Entry 8TO8 (electron microscopy, 2.90 A resolution); this record covers chains G and I of the 9 polymer chains in the assembly.

Chain G:
Molecule: DNA-directed RNA polymerase subunit alpha
From: Escherichia coli (strain K12)
Notes: EC 2.7.7.6
UniProt: P0A7Z4 (RPOA_ECOLI); numbering as in UniProt (aligned over 1-329)
Amino-acid sequence (329 residues; numbered 1 to 329; the number before each row is that of its first residue):
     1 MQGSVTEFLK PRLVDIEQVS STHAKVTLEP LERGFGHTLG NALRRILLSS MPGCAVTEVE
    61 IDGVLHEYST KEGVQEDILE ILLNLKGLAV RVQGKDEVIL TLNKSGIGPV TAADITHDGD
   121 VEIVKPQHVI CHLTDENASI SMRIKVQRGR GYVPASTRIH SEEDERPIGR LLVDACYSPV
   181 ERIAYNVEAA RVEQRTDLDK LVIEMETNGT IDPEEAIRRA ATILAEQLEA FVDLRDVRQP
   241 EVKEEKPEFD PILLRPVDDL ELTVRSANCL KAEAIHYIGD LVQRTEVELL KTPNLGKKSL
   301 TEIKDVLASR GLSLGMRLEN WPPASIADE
Unresolved in the structure: 1-4, 237-329
Curated features (UniProtKB/Swiss-Prot):
  - region: Glu162 to Glu165 (Required for interaction with Crp at class II promoters)
  - modified residue: Arg265 (ADP-ribosylarginine), Lys297 (N6-acetyllysine), Lys298 (N6-acetyllysine)
  - mutagenesis: Arg45 (R45C: In rpoA112; temperature-sensitive, blocks RNA polymerase assembly), Glu162 to Glu165 (5-fold decrease in CRP-class II promoter-dependent transcription), Glu165 (E165K: 5-fold decrease in CRP-class II promoter-dependent transcription), Arg191 (R191C: In rpoA101; temperature-sensitive)

Chain I:
Molecule: DNA-directed RNA polymerase subunit beta
From: Escherichia coli (strain K12)
Notes: EC 2.7.7.6
UniProt: P0A8V2 (RPOB_ECOLI); residues 1-1342 here = UniProt positions 1-1342
Amino-acid sequence (1342 residues; row label = number of the first residue in the row):
     1 MVYSYTEKKR IRKDFGKRPQ VLDVPYLLSI QLDSFQKFIE QDPEGQYGLE AAFRSVFPIQ
    61 SYSGNSELQY VSYRLGEPVF DVQECQIRGV TYSAPLRVKL RLVIYEREAP EGTVKDIKEQ
   121 EVYMGEIPLM TDNGTFVING TERVIVSQLH RSPGVFFDSD KGKTHSSGKV LYNARIIPYR
   181 GSWLDFEFDP KDNLFVRIDR RRKLPATIIL RALNYTTEQI LDLFFEKVIF EIRDNKLQME
   241 LVPERLRGET ASFDIEANGK VYVEKGRRIT ARHIRQLEKD DVKLIEVPVE YIAGKVVAKD
   301 YIDESTGELI CAANMELSLD LLAKLSQSGH KRIETLFTND LDHGPYISET LRVDPTNDRL
   361 SALVEIYRMM RPGEPPTREA AESLFENLFF SEDRYDLSAV GRMKFNRSLL REEIEGSGIL
   421 SKDDIIDVMK KLIDIRNGKG EVDDIDHLGN RRIRSVGEMA ENQFRVGLVR VERAVKERLS
   481 LGDLDTLMPQ DMINAKPISA AVKEFFGSSQ LSQFMDQNNP LSEITHKRRI SALGPGGLTR
   541 ERAGFEVRDV HPTHYGRVCP IETPEGPNIG LINSLSVYAQ TNEYGFLETP YRKVTDGVVT
   601 DEIHYLSAIE EGNYVIAQAN SNLDEEGHFV EDLVTCRSKG ESSLFSRDQV DYMDVSTQQV
   661 VSVGASLIPF LEHDDANRAL MGANMQRQAV PTLRADKPLV GTGMERAVAV DSGVTAVAKR
   721 GGVVQYVDAS RIVIKVNEDE MYPGEAGIDI YNLTKYTRSN QNTCINQMPC VSLGEPVERG
   781 DVLADGPSTD LGELALGQNM RVAFMPWNGY NFEDSILVSE RVVQEDRFTT IHIQELACVS
   841 RDTKLGPEEI TADIPNVGEA ALSKLDESGI VYIGAEVTGG DILVGKVTPK GETQLTPEEK
   901 LLRAIFGEKA SDVKDSSLRV PNGVSGTVID VQVFTRDGVE KDKRALEIEE MQLKQAKKDL
   961 SEELQILEAG LFSRIRAVLV AGGVEAEKLD KLPRDRWLEL GLTDEEKQNQ LEQLAEQYDE
  1021 LKHEFEKKLE AKRRKITQGD DLAPGVLKIV KVYLAVKRRI QPGDKMAGRH GNKGVISKIN
  1081 PIEDMPYDEN GTPVDIVLNP LGVPSRMNIG QILETHLGMA AKGIGDKINA MLKQQQEVAK
  1141 LREFIQRAYD LGADVRQKVD LSTFSDEEVM RLAENLRKGM PIATPVFDGA KEAEIKELLK
  1201 LGDLPTSGQI RLYDGRTGEQ FERPVTVGYM YMLKLNHLVD DKMHARSTGS YSLVTQQPLG
  1261 GKAQFGGQRF GEMEVWALEA YGAAYTLQEM LTVKSDDVNG RTKMYKNIVD GNHQMEPGMP
  1321 ESFNVLLKEI RSLGINIELE DE
Unresolved in the structure: 1, 233-235, 1342
Residues lining bound ligands:
  - 4QM ((3R,5S,7R,8R,9S,10S,12S,13R,14S,17R)-10,13-dimethyl-17-[(2R)-pentan-2-yl]-2,3,4,5,6,7,8,9,11,12,14,15,16,17-tetradecahydro-1H-cyclopenta[a]phenanthrene-3,7,12-triol), molecule 1: Gln46, Tyr47, Tyr179, Asp396, Ser398, Ala399, Val400, Arg452, Glu458, Glu461, Asn462, Glu583, Tyr584
  - 4QM, molecule 2: Gln725, Tyr726, Arg731, Glu962, Gln965, Ile966
Curated features (UniProtKB/Swiss-Prot):
  - modified residue (N6-acetyllysine): Lys1022, Lys1200
  - mutagenesis: Ile561 (I561S: Resistant to antibiotics salinamide A and B), Ile569 (I569S: Resistant to antibiotics salinamide A and B), Ala665 (A665E: Resistant to antibiotics salinamide A and B), Asp675 (D675A/G: Resistant to antibiotics salinamide A and B), Asn677 (N677H/K: Resistant to antibiotics salinamide A and B), Leu680 (L680M: Resistant to antibiotics salinamide A and B), Glu813 (E813K: Disrupts the enzyme's active center)

How chain G and chain I interact:
Contacting residue pairs - 58 pairs, chain G then chain I:
  Asn41(G) - Gly1215(I)
  Asn41(G) - Arg1216(I)
  Asn41(G) - Thr1217(I)
  Asn41(G) - Gly1218(I)
  Arg44(G) - Tyr1087(I)
  Arg44(G) - Gly1091(I)
  Arg45(G) - Glu1083(I)
  Arg45(G) - Asp1084(I)  salt bridge
  Arg45(G) - Gly1215(I)  hydrogen bond (side chain-backbone)
  Arg45(G) - Arg1216(I)
  Ser49(G) - Glu1083(I)  hydrogen bond
  Leu65(G) - Ile873(I)  hydrophobic
  His66(G) - Ile929(I)
  Glu67(G) - Lys1057(I)  salt bridge
  Tyr68(G) - Tyr756(I)
  Tyr68(G) - Ile831(I)  hydrophobic
  Tyr68(G) - Thr927(I)
  Tyr68(G) - Ile929(I)  hydrophobic
  Tyr68(G) - Ala1055(I)
  Tyr68(G) - Lys1057(I)
  Thr70(G) - Ala729(I)
  Thr70(G) - Lys755(I)
  Lys71(G) - Asp728(I)
  Glu72(G) - Tyr726(I)
  Glu72(G) - Asp728(I)
  Val74(G) - Asp728(I)
  Val74(G) - Ala729(I)
  Gln75(G) - Asp728(I)
  Gln75(G) - Ala729(I)
  Gln75(G) - Val771(I)
  Glu76(G) - Ala729(I)
  Asp77(G) - Tyr756(I)  hydrogen bond
  Asp77(G) - Asn766(I)
  Leu79(G) - Leu693(I)  hydrophobic
  Leu79(G) - Tyr756(I)
  Leu79(G) - Ile831(I)  hydrophobic
  Leu79(G) - Lys1057(I)
  Leu83(G) - Arg694(I)
  Lys86(G) - Gln824(I)  hydrogen bond (side chain-backbone)
  Thr134(G) - Tyr726(I)
  Thr134(G) - Val727(I)  hydrogen bond (side chain-backbone)
  Thr134(G) - Leu773(I)
  Tyr152(G) - Val823(I)
  Tyr152(G) - Gln824(I)
  Tyr152(G) - Arg1059(I)
  Arg166(G) - Glu876(I)  salt bridge
  Ile168(G) - Ile873(I)
  Ile168(G) - Gly874(I)
  Ile168(G) - Ala875(I)  hydrophobic
  Cys176(G) - Gln824(I)
  Glu181(G) - Arg821(I)  hydrogen bond (backbone-side chain)
  Arg182(G) - Asn1090(I)  hydrogen bond (side chain-backbone)
  Arg182(G) - Gly1091(I)
  Arg182(G) - Thr1092(I)
  Ile183(G) - Gly1091(I)
  Ala184(G) - Asn1090(I)
  Ala184(G) - Gly1091(I)
  Tyr185(G) - Tyr1087(I)
Also at the interface, not in a pair above, chain G (34 interface residues in all): Leu48, Gly73, Glu80, Ile107, Asp135, Pro154
Also at the interface, not in a pair above, chain I (42 interface residues in all): Ser730, Met768, Pro769, Ser772, Asp826, Tyr872, Ile1082, Glu1089

In short:
34 residues of chain G and 42 residues of chain I are in contact, with 7 hydrogen bonds and 3 salt bridges.
Polar pairs include Arg45(G)-Asp1084(I), Glu67(G)-Lys1057(I) and Arg166(G)-Glu876(I). Ligands of chain I:
compound 4QM.
Chain G is DNA-directed RNA polymerase subunit alpha and chain I is DNA-directed RNA polymerase subunit beta,
both from Escherichia coli (strain K12); the structure, Escherichia coli RNA polymerase unwinding intermediate
(I1b) at the lambda PR promoter, was determined by electron microscopy (same publication as 8TO1, 8TO6, 8TOE
and 8TOM).
